PDB entry 2VBB | X-ray diffraction, 1.40 A resolution | chain A

# Chain A
Name: Isopenicillin N synthetase
Organism: Emericella nidulans (strain FGSC A4 / ATCC 38163 / CBS 112.46 / NRRL 194 / M139)
Notes: EC 1.21.3.1
Reference sequence: P05326 (IPNS_EMENI); residues 1-331 here = UniProt positions 1-331
Amino-acid sequence (331 residues; row label = number of the first residue in the row):
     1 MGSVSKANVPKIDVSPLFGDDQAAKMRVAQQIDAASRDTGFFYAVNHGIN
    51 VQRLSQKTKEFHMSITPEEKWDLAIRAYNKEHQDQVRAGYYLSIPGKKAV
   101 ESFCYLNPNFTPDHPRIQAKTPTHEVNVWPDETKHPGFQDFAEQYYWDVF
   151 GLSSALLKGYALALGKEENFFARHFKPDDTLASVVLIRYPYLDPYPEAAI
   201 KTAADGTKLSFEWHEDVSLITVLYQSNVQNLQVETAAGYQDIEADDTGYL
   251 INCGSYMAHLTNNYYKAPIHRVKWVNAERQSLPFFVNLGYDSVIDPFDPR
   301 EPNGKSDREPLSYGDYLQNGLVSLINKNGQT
Disordered / not traced: 1-2
Ion coordination: Fe2+: H214, D216, H270 (together with ACOMP)
Small-molecule neighbours: ACOMP (VAZ; N^6^-{(1R)-2-{[(1S,2R)-1-carboxy-2-hydroxy-2-(methylsulfanyl)ethyl]oxy}-1-[(oxidosulfanyl)methyl]-2-oxoethyl}-6-oxo-L-lysine): R87, Y91, C104, S183, V185, I187, Y189, F211, H214, D216, L223, Q225, L231, H270, V272, S281, P283, F285, L321, L324, T331
UniProt features mapped onto this chain:
  - binding site (isopenicillin N): R87, Y91, S183, Y189, S281
  - binding site (N-[(5S)-5-amino-5-carboxypentanoyl]-L-cysteinyl-D-valine): R87, Y91, S183, Y189, H214, D216, S281
  - binding site (Fe(2+)): H214, D216, H270
  - binding site (2-oxoglutarate): R279
  - site: F211 (Transition state stabilizer)

# Overview
Bound to chain A: ACOMP. H214, D216 and H270 form the Fe2+ site. Curated annotation (UniProt) lists 5
isopenicillin N-binding residues, 7 N-[(5S)-5-amino-5-carboxypentanoyl]-L-cysteinyl-D-valine-binding residues,
3 Fe2+-binding residues and residue binding 2-oxoglutarate R279.
Chain A is Isopenicillin N synthetase (Emericella nidulans (strain FGSC A4 / ATCC 38163 / CBS 112.46 / NRRL
194 / M139)); the structure, Isopenicillin N synthase with substrate analogue ACOMP (35minutes oxygen
exposure), was determined by X-ray diffraction (same publication as 2VAU).
